PDB entry 8UCP | electron microscopy, 3.28 A resolution | chains a and c of the 10 polymer chains in the assembly

Chain a:
Protein: Cytochrome c oxidase subunit 1
Source organism: Komagataella pastoris
UniProt: F2R0K8 (F2R0K8_KOMPC); residue numbers follow UniProt; this construct covers 1-535
Chain sequence (535 residues; numbered 1 to 535; the number before each row is that of its first residue):
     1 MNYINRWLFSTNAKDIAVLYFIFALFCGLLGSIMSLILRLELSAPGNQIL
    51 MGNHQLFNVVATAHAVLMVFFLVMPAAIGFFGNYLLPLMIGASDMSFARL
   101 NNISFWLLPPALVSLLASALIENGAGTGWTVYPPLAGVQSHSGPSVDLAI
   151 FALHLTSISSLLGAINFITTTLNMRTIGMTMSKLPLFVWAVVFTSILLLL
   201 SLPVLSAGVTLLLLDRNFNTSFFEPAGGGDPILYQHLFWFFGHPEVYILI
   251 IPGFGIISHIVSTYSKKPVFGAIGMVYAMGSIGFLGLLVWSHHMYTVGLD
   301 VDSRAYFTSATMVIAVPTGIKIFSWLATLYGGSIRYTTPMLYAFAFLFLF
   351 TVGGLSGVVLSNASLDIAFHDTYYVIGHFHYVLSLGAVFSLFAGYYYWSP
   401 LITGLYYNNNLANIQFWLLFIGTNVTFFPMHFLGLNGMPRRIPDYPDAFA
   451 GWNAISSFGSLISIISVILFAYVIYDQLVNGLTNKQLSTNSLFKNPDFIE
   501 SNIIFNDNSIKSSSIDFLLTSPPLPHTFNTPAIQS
Differences from the reference sequence: conflict I4 (Met in F2R0K8), I16 (Met in F2R0K8), I22 (Met in F2R0K8), 34 further conflict positions vs the reference (F2R0K8) not listed
Ion coordination: Cu ion: H243, H292, H293; heme a Fe near H380 (its only coordinating residue here)
Residues lining bound ligands:
  - heme a (HEA), molecule 1: F21, G28, L29, S32, S35, L38, R39, L42, F57, A61, H64, A65, M68, V69, L72, A76, W129, Y373, I376, F379, H380, L383, S384, V388, L391, F392, T426, F427, M430, R440, R441, S463, V467
  - heme a (HEA), molecule 2: W129, W239, H243, V246, Y247, I250, H292, H293, I314, A315, T318, G319, F323, F350, T351, G354, L355, G357, V358, L360, S361, D366, H370, V375, H378, F379, V382, L383, R440
  - phosphatidylethanolamine (PTY), molecule 1: S96, F97, A98, R99, L100, I103, I158, L162
  - phosphatidylethanolamine (PTY), molecule 2: F270, F323, A327, Y330
  - phosphatidylethanolamine (PTY), molecule 3: Y336, L341, F344, A345, F416, W417, F420
  - phosphatidylethanolamine (PTY), molecule 4: F432, L435, W452

Chain c:
Protein: Cytochrome c oxidase subunit 3
Source organism: Komagataella pastoris
UniProt: F2R0J6 (F2R0J6_KOMPC); numbering as in UniProt (aligned over 1-268)
Chain sequence (268 residues; numbered 1 to 268; the number before each row is that of its first residue):
     1 MRIQNRENLQLFPFHLVTNSPWPLTTSLALMSLALTLGLTMHGYIGNHLW
    51 LFLAISLVLSSIFLWVRDVVIEGTYLGDHTIAVRKGLNIGFMLFVLSEIL
   101 IFAALFWSYFHSAMGPTIEIGCQWPPVGITSIKPTELPLLNTIILLASGA
   151 TVTWAHHSILYKDRQGTLVGLFITTLLIILFVGCQVLEYTWATFTIADSV
   201 FGSIFYAGTGLHFIHMVMLIVMLAICYARMYFYHFTSNHHLGLETTILYL
   251 HVLDIIWLFLYIVFYWWG
Differences from the reference sequence: conflict I45 (Met in F2R0J6), I55 (Met in F2R0J6), I62 (Met in F2R0J6), I81 (Met in F2R0J6), I89 (Met in F2R0J6), I101 (Met in F2R0J6), I120 (Met in F2R0J6), I129 (Met in F2R0J6), I132 (Met in F2R0J6), I143 (Met in F2R0J6), I247 (Met in F2R0J6), L248 (Thr in F2R0J6)
Residues lining bound ligands:
  - phosphatidylethanolamine (PTY), molecule 1: H15, V17, T26, L30, I62, W65, V66, V69, E72, H79, L87, G90, F91, F94
  - phosphatidylethanolamine (PTY), molecule 2: F63, V66, V69, V70, G73, T74, H79, L87, F91, F94, M218, V221, M222, I225, R229, H234, F235, H239, H240, L241, G242, T245

How chain a and chain c interact:
Pairs across the interface - 74 pairs, chain a then chain c:
  N5(a) - N19(c)
  L8(a) - L24(c)  hydrophobic
  F9(a) - N19(c)
  F9(a) - S20(c)
  F9(a) - P21(c)  hydrophobic
  T11(a) - V17(c)
  T11(a) - T18(c)  hydrogen bond (side chain-backbone)
  T11(a) - N19(c)
  S93(a) - L16(c)
  D94(a) - H15(c)
  D94(a) - L16(c)
  F97(a) - G86(c)
  R99(a) - V17(c)
  R99(a) - S20(c)
  R99(a) - P23(c)
  R99(a) - W65(c)
  R99(a) - D68(c)  salt bridge
  R99(a) - E72(c)  salt bridge
  N102(a) - P23(c)
  I103(a) - P23(c)
  W106(a) - L24(c)  hydrophobic
  W106(a) - S27(c)  hydrogen bond (backbone-side chain)
  L107(a) - S27(c)
  L107(a) - L30(c)  hydrophobic
  P110(a) - M31(c)  hydrophobic
  S114(a) - L35(c)
  G143(a) - H42(c)
  P144(a) - G38(c)
  P144(a) - H42(c)
  P144(a) - Y44(c)  hydrophobic
  D147(a) - H42(c)  salt bridge
  F151(a) - A34(c)
  F151(a) - G38(c)
  L161(a) - S97(c)
  I165(a) - L93(c)  hydrophobic
  I168(a) - L93(c)  hydrophobic
  T169(a) - G86(c)
  N173(a) - F14(c)
  N173(a) - A82(c)  hydrogen bond (side chain-backbone)
  N173(a) - G86(c)
  M174(a) - F14(c)  hydrophobic
  L199(a) - S97(c)
  L200(a) - L100(c)  hydrophobic
  P203(a) - S97(c)
  P203(a) - L100(c)
  P203(a) - I101(c)  hydrophobic
  A207(a) - A104(c)  hydrophobic
  N217(a) - M41(c)
  N217(a) - H42(c)
  N219(a) - A197(c)
  T220(a) - I196(c)
  T220(a) - S199(c)
  T220(a) - S203(c)
  S221(a) - S199(c)  hydrogen bond (side chain-backbone)
  F222(a) - S203(c)
  F222(a) - I204(c)  hydrophobic
  P225(a) - E119(c)
  G227(a) - I120(c)
  G227(a) - S199(c)
  G227(a) - V200(c)  hydrogen bond (backbone-backbone)
  G228(a) - T117(c)
  G228(a) - I120(c)
  G228(a) - V200(c)
  G229(a) - T117(c)
  D230(a) - T117(c)
  L233(a) - S108(c)
  L233(a) - H111(c)
  H236(a) - W107(c)
  L237(a) - W107(c)  hydrophobic
  L237(a) - S108(c)
  F528(a) - F12(c)
  N529(a) - L11(c)
  N529(a) - F12(c)
  T530(a) - L11(c)
Other interface residues (no listed pair), chain a (57 interface residues in all): S10, L100, V113, I121, L148, L155, L172, L211, R216, A226, W290, H526, P531
Other interface residues (no listed pair), chain c (53 interface residues in all): M1, T26, L37, L39, L87, I89, G90, F94, L96, A207

Overview:
Chain a and chain c form an interface of 57 and 53 residues respectively; the contacts include 5 hydrogen
bonds and 3 salt bridges. Among the polar pairs are R99(a)-D68(c), R99(a)-E72(c) and D147(a)-H42(c). One
phosphatidylethanolamine molecule is bound between chain a and chain c.
Chain a is Cytochrome c oxidase subunit 1 and chain c is Cytochrome c oxidase subunit 3, both from
Komagataella pastoris; the structure, Komagataella pastoris Cytochrome c oxidase in complex with human VMAT2
and Serotonin, was determined by electron microscopy.
